1YEU - chains A and B of the 4 polymer chains in the assembly; structure by X-ray diffraction, 2.12 A resolution.

[Chain A]
Molecule: Hemoglobin alpha chain
Source organism: Homo sapiens
UniProtKB: P69905 (HBA_HUMAN); numbering as in UniProt (aligned over 1-141)
Amino-acid sequence (141 residues; each row starts with the number of its first residue):
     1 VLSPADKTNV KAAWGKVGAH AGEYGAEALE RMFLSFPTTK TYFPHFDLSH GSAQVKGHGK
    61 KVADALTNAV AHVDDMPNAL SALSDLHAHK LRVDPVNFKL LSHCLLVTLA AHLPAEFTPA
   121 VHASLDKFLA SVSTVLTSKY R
UniProt features mapped onto this chain:
  - site: K61 (Not glycated)
  - natural variant: D6 (A6D: In J-Toronto; this construct carries the variant), A13 (A13D: In J-Paris 1/J-Aljezur), E27 (A27E: In Shenyang; this construct carries the variant), K61 (K61N: In Zambia; deletion: In Clinic), D64 (A64D: In Pontoise; this construct carries the variant), D75 (D75A: In Lille; D75G: In Chapel Hill; D75N: In G-Pest), A111 (A111D: In Petah Tikva)
Ion coordination: heme Fe: H87 (together with oxygen molecule)
Ligand contacts: heme / oxygen molecule: M32, T39, Y42, F43, H45, F46, H58, K61, V62, A65, L66, L83, L86, H87, L91, V93, N97, F98, L101, V132, L136

[Chain B]
Molecule: Hemoglobin beta chain
Source organism: Homo sapiens
UniProtKB: P68871 (HBB_HUMAN); numbering as in UniProt (aligned over 1-146)
Amino-acid sequence (146 residues; numbered 1 to 146; the number before each row is that of its first residue):
     1 MHLTPEEKSA VTALWGKVNV DEVGGEALGR LLVVYPGTQR FFESFGDLST PDAVMGNPKV
    61 KAHGKKVLGA FSDGLAHLDN LKGTFATLSE LHCDKLHVDP ENFRLLGNVL VCVLAHHFGK
   121 EFTPPVQAAY QKVVAGVANA LAHKYH
Sequence notes: engineered mutation M1 (Val in P68871), G37 (Trp in P68871)
UniProt features mapped onto this chain:
  - natural variant: L3 (H3L: In Graz; this construct carries the variant), E7 (E7A: In G-Makassar; E7K: In Hb C; E7Q: In Machida; E7V: In SKCA), K8 (E8K: In G-Siriraj; this construct carries the variant), V11 (A11V: In Iraq-Halabja; this construct carries the variant), G16 (W16G: In Randwick; this construct carries the variant), V23 (E23V: In D-Granada; this construct carries the variant), G24 (V24G: In Miyashiro; this construct carries the variant), G25 (G25D: In Moscva; G25R: In Riverdale-Bronx; G25V: In Savannah), L32 (L32P: In Yokohama), V33 (L33V: In Muscat; this construct carries the variant), R40 (Q40R: In Tianshui; this construct carries the variant), F42 (F42Y: In Mequon; deletion: In Bruxelles), 11 further natural variant entries in UniProt
Ion coordination: heme Fe: H92 (together with oxygen molecule)
Ligand contacts: heme / oxygen molecule: L31, T38, F41, F42, S44, F45, H63, K66, V67, A70, F71, F85, L88, L91, H92, L96, V98, N102, F103, L106, V137, L141

[Chain A / chain B interface]
Pairs across the interface (34; chain A residue first):
  E30(A) with P124(B)
  R31(A) with F122(B), hydrogen bond (side chain-backbone); T123(B); P124(B); Q127(B), hydrogen bond
  L34(A) with P124(B), hydrophobic; A128(B)
  S35(A) with Q127(B); A128(B), hydrogen bond (side chain-backbone); Q131(B)
  F36(A) with Q131(B)
  H103(A) with N108(B); Q127(B); Q131(B), hydrogen bond
  C104(A) with Q127(B)
  V107(A) with A115(B), hydrophobic; Q127(B)
  A110(A) with C112(B); A115(B); H116(B)
  A111(A) with A115(B); G119(B)
  P114(A) with H116(B), hydrogen bond (backbone-side chain)
  F117(A) with R30(B), hydrogen bond (backbone-side chain); H116(B)
  T118(A) with R30(B)
  P119(A) with R30(B); M55(B), hydrophobic
  H122(A) with R30(B), hydrogen bond; V34(B); C112(B)
  A123(A) with V34(B), hydrophobic
  D126(A) with V34(B); Y35(B), hydrogen bond
Interface residues without a listed pair, chain A (19 interface residues in all): L106, A120
Interface residues without a listed pair, chain B (20 interface residues in all): V33, P51, V111, K120, P125

[In short]
The interface between chain A and chain B involves 19 residues on one side and 20 on the other, with 8
hydrogen bonds. Among the polar pairs are R31(A)-F122(B), R31(A)-Q127(B) and S35(A)-A128(B). Chain A binds
heme / oxygen molecule.
Here chain A is Hemoglobin alpha chain and chain B is Hemoglobin beta chain, both from Homo sapiens. Entry
1YEU (T-To-T(High) quaternary transitions in human hemoglobin: betaW37G OXY (10 test sets)) was determined by
X-ray diffraction (same publication as 1XXT, 1XY0, 1XZ5, 1XZ7, 1XZU, 1XZV and 45 further entries).
